PDB entry 7XGR | electron microscopy, 2.60 A resolution | chain A

Chain A:
Name: Gem-associated protein 5
From: Homo sapiens
UniProtKB: Q8TEQ6 (GEMI5_HUMAN); residues 841-1508 here = UniProt positions 841-1508
Chain sequence (671 residues; numbered 838 to 1508; the number before each row is that of its first residue):
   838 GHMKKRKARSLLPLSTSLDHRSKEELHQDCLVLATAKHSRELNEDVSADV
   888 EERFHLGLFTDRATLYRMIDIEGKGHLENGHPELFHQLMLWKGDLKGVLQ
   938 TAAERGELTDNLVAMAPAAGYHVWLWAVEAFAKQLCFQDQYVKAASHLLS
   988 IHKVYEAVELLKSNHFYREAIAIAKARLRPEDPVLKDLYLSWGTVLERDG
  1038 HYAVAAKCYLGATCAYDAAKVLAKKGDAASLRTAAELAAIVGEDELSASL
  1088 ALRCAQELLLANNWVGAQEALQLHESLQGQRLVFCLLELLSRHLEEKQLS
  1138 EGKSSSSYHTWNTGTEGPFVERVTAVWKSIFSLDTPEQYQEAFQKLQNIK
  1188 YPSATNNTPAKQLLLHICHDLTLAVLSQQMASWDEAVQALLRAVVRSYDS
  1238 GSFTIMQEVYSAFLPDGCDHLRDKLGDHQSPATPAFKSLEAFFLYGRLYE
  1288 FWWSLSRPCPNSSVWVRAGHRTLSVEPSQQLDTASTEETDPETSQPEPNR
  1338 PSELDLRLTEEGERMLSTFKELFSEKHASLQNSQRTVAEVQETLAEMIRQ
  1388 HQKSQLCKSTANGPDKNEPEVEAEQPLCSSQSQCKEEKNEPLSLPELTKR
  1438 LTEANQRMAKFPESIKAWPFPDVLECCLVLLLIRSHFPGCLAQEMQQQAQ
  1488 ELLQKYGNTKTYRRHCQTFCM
Unresolved in the structure: 838-846, 876-883, 1149-1154, 1296-1345, 1390-1429, 1497-1508
Differences from the reference sequence: expression tag (838-840)
UniProt features mapped onto this chain:
  - modified residue: Ser-847 (Phosphoserine)
  - natural variant: His-913 (H913R: In NEDCAM), His-923 (H923P: In NEDCAM; uncertain significance), Leu-925 (L925F: In NEDCAM; uncertain significance), Tyr-958 (Y958H: In NEDCAM; uncertain significance), Ile-988 (I988F: In NEDCAM), Ser-1000 (S1000P: In NEDCAM; uncertain significance), Ala-1007 (A1007T: In NEDCAM; uncertain significance), Asp-1019 (D1019E: In NEDCAM; uncertain significance), Leu-1068 (L1068P: In NEDCAM), Leu-1119 (L1119S: In NEDCAM; uncertain significance), Tyr-1282 (Y1282H: In NEDCAM; uncertain significance), Tyr-1286 (Y1286C: In NEDCAM; Y1286N: In NEDCAM), 2 further natural variant entries in UniProt
From the paper describing this entry:
  - mutagenesis - L1469H: unchanged binding to decamer
  - mutagenesis - A951E (5-fold), L1381D/M1384D/I1385D, L1468D/L1469D: decreased binding to SL1
  - mutagenesis - L1469H: unchanged binding to SL1 RNA
  - disease-associated variants - H923P, I988F, S1000P, A1007T, R1016C, D1019E, L1119S, D1264P, Y1282H, Y1286C, Y1286N, L1367P: decreased stability (proposed by the authors, not directly observed)
  - mutagenesis - R1035A/K1061A/K1062A/R1090A: decreased binding to SL1 RNA

Overview:
The paper reports that H923P, I988F and S1000P, among others, reduce stability; A951E, L1381D/M1384D/I1385D
and L1468D/L1469D reduce binding to SL1; 17 substitutions were tested in all.
Chain A is Gem-associated protein 5 (Homo sapiens); the structure, Structure of Gemin5 C-terminal region
(protomer), was determined by electron microscopy (same publication as 7XDT).
